7Q0B - chains A and D of the 8 polymer chains in the assembly; structure by electron microscopy, 3.00 A resolution.

[Chain A (and D)]
Protein: Glycogen [starch] synthase, muscle
Source organism: Homo sapiens
Notes: EC 2.4.1.11; chain D of this document is another copy of the same molecule, construct and numbering; everything in this record applies to it too
Reference sequence: P13807 (GYS1_HUMAN); residue numbers follow UniProt; this construct covers 1-737
Sequence (737 residues; numbered 1 to 737; the number before each row is that of its first residue):
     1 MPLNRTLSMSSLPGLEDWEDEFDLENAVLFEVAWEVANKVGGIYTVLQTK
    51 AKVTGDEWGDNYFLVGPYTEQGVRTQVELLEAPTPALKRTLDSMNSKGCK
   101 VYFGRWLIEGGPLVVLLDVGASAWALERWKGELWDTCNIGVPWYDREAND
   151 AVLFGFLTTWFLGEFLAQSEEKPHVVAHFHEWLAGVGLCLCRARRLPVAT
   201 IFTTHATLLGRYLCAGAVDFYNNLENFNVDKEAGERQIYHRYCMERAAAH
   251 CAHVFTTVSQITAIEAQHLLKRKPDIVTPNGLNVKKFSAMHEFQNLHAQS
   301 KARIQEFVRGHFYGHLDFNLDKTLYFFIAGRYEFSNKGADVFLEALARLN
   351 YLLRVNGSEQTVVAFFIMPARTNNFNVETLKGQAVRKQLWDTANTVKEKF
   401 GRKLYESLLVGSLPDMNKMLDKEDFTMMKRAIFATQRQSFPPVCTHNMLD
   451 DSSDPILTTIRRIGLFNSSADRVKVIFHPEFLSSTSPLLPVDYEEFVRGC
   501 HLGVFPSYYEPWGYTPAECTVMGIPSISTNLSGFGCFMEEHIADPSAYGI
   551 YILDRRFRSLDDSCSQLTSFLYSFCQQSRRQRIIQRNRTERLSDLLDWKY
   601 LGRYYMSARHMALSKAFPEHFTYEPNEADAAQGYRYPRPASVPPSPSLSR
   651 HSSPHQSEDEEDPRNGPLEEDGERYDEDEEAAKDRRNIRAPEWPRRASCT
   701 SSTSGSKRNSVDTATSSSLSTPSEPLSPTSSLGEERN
Unresolved in the structure: 1-12, 290-292, 630-636, 643-737
Swiss-Prot annotation at these positions:
  - binding site (UDP): Lys39, Arg331, Thr515
  - binding site (UDP-alpha-D-glucose): His205, Arg211, Arg331, Glu510, Trp512, Gly513
  - binding site (alpha-D-glucose 6-phosphate): His291, Glu292, Gln294, His297, Lys301, His501, Arg582, Arg586
  - modified residue: Ser8 (Phosphoserine), Ser11 (Phosphoserine), Ser412 (Phosphoserine), Ser641 (Phosphoserine), Ser645 (Phosphoserine), Ser649 (Phosphoserine), Ser652 (Phosphoserine), Ser653 (Phosphoserine), Ser657 (Phosphoserine), Ser698 (Phosphoserine), Thr700 (Phosphothreonine), Ser710 (Phosphoserine), Thr721 (Phosphothreonine), Ser727 (Phosphoserine), Ser731 (Phosphoserine)
  - natural variant: Gly464 (G464S: In NIDDM)
From the paper describing this entry:
  - higher-order assembly contacts with a neighbouring Glycogen [starch] synthase, muscle; pairs are residue here / residue on that copy: Glu78-Lys429 (salt bridge), Leu107-Arg430 (hydrogen bond)
  - contacts within the chain: Cys137-Cys189, Cys189-Cys251

[Interface between chain A and chain D]
Pairs across the interface (40):
  Glu306(A) - Tyr405(D)
  Arg309(A) - Glu406(D)  salt bridge
  Arg309(A) - Leu409(D)
  Leu316(A) - Leu409(D)  hydrophobic
  Arg386(A) - Tyr405(D)
  Leu389(A) - Leu408(D)
  Trp390(A) - Tyr405(D)  hydrophobic
  Ala393(A) - Leu404(D)  hydrophobic
  Val396(A) - Leu404(D)  hydrophobic
  Lys397(A) - Lys397(D)
  Lys397(A) - Glu398(D)  salt bridge
  Lys397(A) - Gly401(D)
  Glu398(A) - Lys397(D)  salt bridge
  Phe400(A) - Phe400(D)  hydrophobic
  Gly401(A) - Lys397(D)
  Leu404(A) - Ala393(D)  hydrophobic
  Leu404(A) - Val396(D)  hydrophobic
  Tyr405(A) - Glu306(D)
  Tyr405(A) - Arg386(D)
  Tyr405(A) - Trp390(D)  hydrophobic
  Glu406(A) - Arg309(D)  salt bridge
  Leu408(A) - Leu389(D)
  Leu408(A) - Ile432(D)  hydrophobic
  Leu409(A) - Arg309(D)
  Leu409(A) - Leu316(D)  hydrophobic
  Gly411(A) - Ile432(D)
  Gly411(A) - Thr435(D)
  Ser412(A) - Ile432(D)
  Leu413(A) - Met428(D)  hydrophobic
  Leu413(A) - Ile432(D)
  Pro414(A) - Met428(D)
  Met416(A) - Met416(D)
  Met416(A) - Leu420(D)  hydrophobic
  Leu420(A) - Met416(D)  hydrophobic
  Met428(A) - Leu413(D)  hydrophobic
  Met428(A) - Pro414(D)
  Ile432(A) - Leu408(D)  hydrophobic
  Ile432(A) - Gly411(D)
  Ile432(A) - Ser412(D)
  Ile432(A) - Leu413(D)
Other interface residues (no listed pair), chain A (31 interface residues in all): Thr392, Val410, Phe425, Lys429, Ala431, Thr435
Other interface residues (no listed pair), chain D (31 interface residues in all): Thr392, Val410, Phe425, Lys429, Ala431

[In short]
The chain A/chain D interface involves 31 residues from each chain, with 4 salt bridges. Among the polar pairs
are Arg309(A)-Glu406(D) and Lys397(A)-Glu398(D). The paper reports higher-order assembly contacts with a
neighbouring Glycogen [starch] synthase, muscle through Glu78(A), Leu107(A) and Lys429(A) among others;
contacts within the chain involving Cys137(A), Cys189(A) and Cys251(A).
Both chains are Glycogen [starch] synthase, muscle (Homo sapiens). Entry 7Q0B (Human GYS1-GYG1 complex
inhibited state) was determined by electron microscopy together with 7Q0S, 7Q12 and 7Q13 from the same study.
